PDB entry 9J3E | electron microscopy, 3.00 A resolution | chains A and D of the 12 polymer chains in the assembly

== Chain A ==
Protein: RND efflux system, OprJ-like protein
Source organism: Klebsiella pneumoniae
UniProtKB: A0A411AKN6 (A0A411AKN6_KLEPN); residues 1-477 here = UniProt positions 1-477
Amino-acid sequence (483 residues; numbered 1 to 483; the number before each row is that of its first residue):
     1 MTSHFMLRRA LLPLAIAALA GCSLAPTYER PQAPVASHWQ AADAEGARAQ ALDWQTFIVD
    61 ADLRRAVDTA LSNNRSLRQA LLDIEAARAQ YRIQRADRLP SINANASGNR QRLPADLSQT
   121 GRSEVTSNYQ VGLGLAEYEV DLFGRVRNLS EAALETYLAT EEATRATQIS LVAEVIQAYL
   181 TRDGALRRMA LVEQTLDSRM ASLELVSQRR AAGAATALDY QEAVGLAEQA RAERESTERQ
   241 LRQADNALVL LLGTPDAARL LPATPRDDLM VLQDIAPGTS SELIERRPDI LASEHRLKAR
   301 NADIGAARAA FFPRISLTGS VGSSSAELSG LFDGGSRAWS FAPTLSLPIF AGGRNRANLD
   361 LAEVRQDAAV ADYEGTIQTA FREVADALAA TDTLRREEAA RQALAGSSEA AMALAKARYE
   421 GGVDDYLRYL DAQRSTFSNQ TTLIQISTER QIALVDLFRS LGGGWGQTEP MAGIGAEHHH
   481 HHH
Unresolved in the structure: 1-60, 463-483
Construct notes: expression tag (478-483)

== Chain D ==
Protein: RND efflux system, MexC-like protein
Source organism: Klebsiella pneumoniae
UniProtKB: A0A411AKL2 (A0A411AKL2_KLEPN); residue numbers follow UniProt; this construct covers 1-387
Amino-acid sequence (395 residues; each row starts with the number of its first residue):
     1 MNKFREWITF SVISCLVAVT LVGCDKPEEQ REEAPAREVD VLSVKTEPFT VFAELPGRIE
    61 PVRVAEVRAR VAGIVLKRTF EEGADVKAGD VLFQIDPAPF KAALSRAQGE LARAEAQLFQ
   121 AQAMVRRYEP LVKIDAVSQQ DFDNAMAALQ SAQADKRSAQ ANVETARLDL GYAEVRAPIA
   181 GRIGRAQVTE GALVGQGEAT LLARIQQLDP VYADFTQPAA DALRLRAAIA EGKVAGASDQ
   241 PLSLRVDGTD IERKGTLLFT DISVDRSTGQ IALRGQFDNP EGVLLPGMYV RVRTPQGLNQ
   301 NAILVPQRAV QRSADGQASV MLLGEGDTVE VRQVTTGAMQ GSRWQISEGL QAGDKVITSS
   361 LAAIRPGAKV IPREQGAAEK APQSQAQWSH PQFEK
Unresolved in the structure: 1-35, 374-395
Construct notes: expression tag (388-395)

== How chain A and chain D interact ==
Contacting residue pairs (20; chain A residue first):
  Leu205(A) - Ile134(D)
  Leu205(A) - Asp135(D)
  Leu205(A) - Ala136(D)  hydrophobic
  Gln208(A) - Leu131(D)
  Gln208(A) - Ile134(D)
  Arg209(A) - Leu131(D)
  Arg209(A) - Ala136(D)  hydrogen bond (side chain-backbone)
  Arg209(A) - Val137(D)
  Ala212(A) - Arg127(D)
  Ala212(A) - Leu131(D)  hydrophobic
  Tyr419(A) - Asp135(D)  hydrogen bond
  Gly422(A) - Gln139(D)  hydrogen bond (backbone-backbone)
  Gly422(A) - Gln140(D)  hydrogen bond (backbone-backbone)
  Val423(A) - Ser138(D)  hydrogen bond (backbone-side chain)
  Asp424(A) - Ser138(D)
  Asp425(A) - Asp135(D)
  Asp425(A) - Ala136(D)
  Asp425(A) - Val137(D)
  Asp425(A) - Ser138(D)
  Tyr426(A) - Asp135(D)  hydrogen bond (backbone-backbone)
Also at the interface, not in a pair above, chain A (12 interface residues in all): Gly213, Ala214
Also at the interface, not in a pair above, chain D (10 interface residues in all): Tyr128

== Summary ==
The interface between chain A and chain D involves 12 residues on one side and 10 on the other; the contacts
include 6 hydrogen bonds. Polar contacts include Arg209(A)-Ala136(D), Tyr419(A)-Asp135(D) and
Val423(A)-Ser138(D).
Here chain A is RND efflux system, OprJ-like protein and chain D is RND efflux system, MexC-like protein, both
from Klebsiella pneumoniae. Entry 9J3E (Cryo-EM structure of TMexCD1-TOprJ1 in complex with
1-(1-naphthylmethyl)piperazine) was determined by electron microscopy.
